Entry 3DAA (X-ray diffraction, 1.90 A resolution); this record covers chains A and B.

[Chain A (and B)]
Molecule: D-amino acid aminotransferase
From: Bacillus sp
Notes: EC 2.6.1.21; chain B of this document is another copy of the same molecule, construct and numbering; everything in this record applies to it too
UniProt: P19938 (DAAA_BACYM); residue numbers follow UniProt; this construct covers 1-277
Chain sequence (277 residues; row label = number of the first residue in the row):
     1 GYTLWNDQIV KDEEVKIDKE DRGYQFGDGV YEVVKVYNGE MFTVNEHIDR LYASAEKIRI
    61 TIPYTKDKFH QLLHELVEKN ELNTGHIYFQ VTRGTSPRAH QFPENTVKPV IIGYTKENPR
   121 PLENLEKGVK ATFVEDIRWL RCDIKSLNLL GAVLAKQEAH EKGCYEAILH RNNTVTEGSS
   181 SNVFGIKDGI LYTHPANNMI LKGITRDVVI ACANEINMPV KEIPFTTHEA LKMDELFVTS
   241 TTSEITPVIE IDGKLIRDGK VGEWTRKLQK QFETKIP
Ligand contacts: N-(5'-phosphopyridoxyl)-D-alanine (PDD): Y31, V33, H47, R50, R138, K145, E177, G178, S179, S180, S181, N182, L201, G203, I204, T205, R206, T239, S240, T241, T242

[Chain A / chain B interface]
Pairs across the interface (96):
  T3(A) - K19(B)
  K16(A) - K16(B)
  K16(A) - I17(B)
  I17(A) - I17(B)  hydrogen bond (backbone-backbone)
  I17(A) - Y24(B)  hydrophobic
  K19(A) - T3(B)
  K19(A) - D12(B)  salt bridge
  K19(A) - Y114(B)
  E20(A) - Y114(B)  hydrogen bond
  D21(A) - Y24(B)  hydrogen bond
  R22(A) - V153(B)
  G23(A) - G23(B)
  G23(A) - Y24(B)
  Y24(A) - I17(B)
  Y24(A) - D21(B)  hydrogen bond
  Y24(A) - G23(B)
  Y24(A) - Y24(B)
  Y24(A) - Q90(B)
  Y24(A) - T92(B)
  Y24(A) - V110(B)
  Y24(A) - L147(B)
  Q25(A) - Y88(B)
  Q25(A) - Q90(B)
  Q25(A) - Y114(B)  hydrogen bond
  Q25(A) - L147(B)
  Q25(A) - L149(B)
  F26(A) - L147(B)
  F26(A) - L149(B)  hydrogen bond (backbone-backbone)
  F26(A) - L150(B)
  F26(A) - V153(B)  hydrophobic
  G27(A) - L147(B)
  D28(A) - L150(B)
  D28(A) - V153(B)
  Y31(A) - R98(B)
  R59(A) - E161(B)  salt bridge
  Y88(A) - Q25(B)
  Y88(A) - R98(B)
  Q90(A) - Y24(B)
  Q90(A) - Q25(B)
  T92(A) - Y24(B)
  R98(A) - Y31(B)
  R98(A) - Y88(B)
  R98(A) - Y114(B)
  H100(A) - A152(B)
  H100(A) - V153(B)
  H100(A) - K156(B)
  H100(A) - S180(B)
  Q101(A) - K156(B)
  Q101(A) - Q157(B)
  Q101(A) - H160(B)
  F102(A) - V153(B)  hydrophobic
  F102(A) - Q157(B)  hydrogen bond (backbone-side chain)
  V110(A) - Y24(B)
  Y114(A) - K19(B)
  Y114(A) - E20(B)  hydrogen bond
  Y114(A) - Q25(B)  hydrogen bond
  Y114(A) - R98(B)
  I137(A) - W139(B)
  I137(A) - L140(B)  hydrogen bond (backbone-backbone)
  R138(A) - W139(B)
  W139(A) - I137(B)
  W139(A) - R138(B)
  W139(A) - W139(B)
  W139(A) - L150(B)  hydrophobic
  L140(A) - I137(B)  hydrogen bond (backbone-backbone)
  R141(A) - I137(B)
  S146(A) - L150(B)
  L147(A) - Y24(B)
  L147(A) - Q25(B)
  L147(A) - F26(B)
  L147(A) - G27(B)
  N148(A) - N148(B)
  N148(A) - L149(B)  hydrogen bond (side chain-backbone)
  N148(A) - L150(B)  hydrogen bond (side chain-backbone)
  L149(A) - Q25(B)
  L149(A) - F26(B)  hydrogen bond (backbone-backbone)
  L149(A) - N148(B)  hydrogen bond (backbone-side chain)
  L150(A) - F26(B)  hydrogen bond (backbone-backbone)
  L150(A) - D28(B)
  L150(A) - W139(B)  hydrophobic
  L150(A) - S146(B)
  L150(A) - N148(B)  hydrogen bond (backbone-side chain)
  G151(A) - W139(B)
  A152(A) - H100(B)
  V153(A) - R22(B)
  V153(A) - F26(B)  hydrophobic
  V153(A) - H100(B)
  V153(A) - F102(B)  hydrophobic
  L154(A) - F102(B)  hydrophobic
  K156(A) - H100(B)
  K156(A) - Q101(B)
  Q157(A) - Q101(B)
  Q157(A) - F102(B)  hydrogen bond (side chain-backbone)
  H160(A) - Q101(B)
  E161(A) - R59(B)  salt bridge
  S180(A) - H100(B)
Also at the interface, not in a pair above, chain A (49 interface residues in all): V33, I58, I112, D136, R171, S179
Also at the interface, not in a pair above, chain B (51 interface residues in all): D18, V33, I58, I112, D136, R141, G151, L154, R171, S179

[Overview]
Chain A and chain B form an interface of 49 and 51 residues respectively, with 18 hydrogen bonds and 3 salt
bridges. Polar pairs include K19(A)-D12(B), R59(A)-E161(B) and E20(A)-Y114(B). Bound to chain A:
N-(5'-phosphopyridoxyl)-D-alanine.
Both chains are D-amino acid aminotransferase (Bacillus sp). Entry 3DAA (Crystallographic structure of D-amino
acid aminotransferase inactivated by pyridoxyl-D-alanine) was determined by X-ray diffraction, deposited
together with 4DAA.
